Entry 5O66 (electron microscopy, 5.90 A resolution (low resolution: residue-level contacts below are approximate; hydrogen-bond / salt-bridge calls are withheld)); this record covers chains J and L of the 15 polymer chains in the assembly.

[Chain J (and L)]
Name: Multidrug efflux pump subunit AcrB
Source organism: Escherichia coli K12
Notes: chain L of this document is another copy of the same molecule, construct and numbering; everything in this record applies to it too
UniProt: P31224 (ACRB_ECOLI); residues 1-1049 here = UniProt positions 1-1049
Amino-acid sequence (1049 residues; each row starts with the number of its first residue):
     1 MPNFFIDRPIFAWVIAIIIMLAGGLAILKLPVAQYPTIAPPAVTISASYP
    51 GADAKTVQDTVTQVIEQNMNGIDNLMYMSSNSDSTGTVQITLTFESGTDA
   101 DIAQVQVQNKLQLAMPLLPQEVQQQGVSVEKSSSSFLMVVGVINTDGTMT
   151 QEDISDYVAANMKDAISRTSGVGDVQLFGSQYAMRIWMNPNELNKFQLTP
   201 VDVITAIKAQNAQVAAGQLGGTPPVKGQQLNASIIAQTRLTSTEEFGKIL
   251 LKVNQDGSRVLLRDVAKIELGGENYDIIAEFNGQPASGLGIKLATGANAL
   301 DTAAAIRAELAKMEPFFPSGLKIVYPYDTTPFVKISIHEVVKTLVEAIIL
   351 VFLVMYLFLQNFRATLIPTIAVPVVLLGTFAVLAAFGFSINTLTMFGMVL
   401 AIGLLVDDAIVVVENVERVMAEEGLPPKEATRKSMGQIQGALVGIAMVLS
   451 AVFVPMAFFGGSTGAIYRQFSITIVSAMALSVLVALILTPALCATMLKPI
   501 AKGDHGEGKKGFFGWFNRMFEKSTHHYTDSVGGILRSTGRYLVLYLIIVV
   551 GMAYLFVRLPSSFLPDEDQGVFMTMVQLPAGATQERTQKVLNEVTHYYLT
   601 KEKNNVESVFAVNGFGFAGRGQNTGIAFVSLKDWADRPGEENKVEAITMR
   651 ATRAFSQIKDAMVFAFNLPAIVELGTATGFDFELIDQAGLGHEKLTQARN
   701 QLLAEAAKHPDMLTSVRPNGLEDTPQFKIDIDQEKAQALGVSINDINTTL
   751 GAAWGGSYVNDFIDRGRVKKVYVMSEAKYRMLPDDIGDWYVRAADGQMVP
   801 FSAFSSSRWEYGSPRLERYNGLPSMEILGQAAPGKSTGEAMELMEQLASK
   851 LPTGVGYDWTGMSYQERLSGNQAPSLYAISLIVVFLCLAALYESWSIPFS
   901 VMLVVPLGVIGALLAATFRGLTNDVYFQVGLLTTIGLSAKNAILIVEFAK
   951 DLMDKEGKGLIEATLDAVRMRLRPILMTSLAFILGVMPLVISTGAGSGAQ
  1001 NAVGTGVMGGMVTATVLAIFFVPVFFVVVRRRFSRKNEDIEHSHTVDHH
Unresolved in the structure: 1045-1049 (chain L: 1034-1049)
Swiss-Prot annotation at these positions:
  - mutagenesis: His526 (H526Y: Partially restores chloramphenicol resistance to an AcrZ G30R mutant)

[How chain J and chain L interact]
Contacting residue pairs - 132 pairs, chain J then chain L:
  Tyr49(J) - Gln213(L)
  Tyr49(J) - Ala215(L)
  Pro50(J) - Ala215(L)
  Gly51(J) - Ala216(L)
  Gly51(J) - Gly217(L)
  Ala52(J) - Ala215(L)
  Asp53(J) - Ile235(L)
  Thr56(J) - Gln213(L)
  Thr56(J) - Val214(L)
  Asp59(J) - Ile763(L)
  Asp59(J) - Val768(L)
  Thr60(J) - Gln213(L)
  Thr60(J) - Arg239(L)
  Gln63(J) - Gly766(L)
  Gln63(J) - Arg767(L)
  Gln63(J) - Val768(L)
  Glu66(J) - Asp164(L)
  Gln67(J) - Asp164(L)
  Gln67(J) - Arg767(L)
  Gln67(J) - Val768(L)
  Met69(J) - Ser167(L)
  Met69(J) - Arg168(L)
  Asn70(J) - Ser167(L)
  Gly71(J) - Ser167(L)
  Gly71(J) - Val172(L)
  Gly71(J) - Gly173(L)
  Asp73(J) - Lys131(L)
  Asp73(J) - Ala294(L)
  Leu75(J) - Arg168(L)
  Ser84(J) - Gln218(L)
  Ser84(J) - Ser233(L)
  Val105(J) - Gln108(L)
  Gln106(J) - Asp101(L)
  Asn109(J) - Val129(L)
  Gln112(J) - Val127(L)
  Pro116(J) - Gln124(L)
  Trp187(J) - Pro223(L)
  Tyr275(J) - Pro223(L)
  Asp276(J) - Thr222(L)
  Phe458(J) - Lys29(L)
  Gly581(J) - Gln229(L)
  Gly581(J) - Leu230(L)
  Gly581(J) - Asn231(L)
  Thr583(J) - Gln228(L)
  Thr583(J) - Gln229(L)
  Thr583(J) - Leu230(L)
  Gln584(J) - Thr222(L)
  Glu585(J) - Lys226(L)
  Glu585(J) - Gly227(L)
  Glu585(J) - Gln228(L)
  Gln622(J) - Thr222(L)
  Gln622(J) - Asn231(L)
  Gln687(J) - Asn161(L)
  Gln687(J) - Phe316(L)
  Gly689(J) - Arg765(L)
  Gln726(J) - Ser233(L)
  Gln726(J) - Ile235(L)
  Phe727(J) - Leu219(L)
  Phe727(J) - Ser233(L)
  Phe727(J) - Ile234(L)
  Phe727(J) - Ile235(L)
  Lys728(J) - Ile235(L)
  Lys728(J) - Ala236(L)
  Lys728(J) - Thr238(L)
  Ile729(J) - Ile235(L)
  Gln733(J) - Gln237(L)
  Gln733(J) - Leu250(L)
  Glu734(J) - Leu250(L)
  Glu734(J) - Val253(L)
  Glu734(J) - Gly257(L)
  Glu734(J) - Ser258(L)
  Glu734(J) - Arg259(L)
  Gln737(J) - Leu250(L)
  Gln737(J) - Lys252(L)
  Gln737(J) - Val253(L)
  Ala738(J) - Val253(L)
  Ala738(J) - Asn254(L)
  Ala738(J) - Gln255(L)
  Ile743(J) - Gln237(L)
  Asn747(J) - Val214(L)
  Asn747(J) - Gln237(L)
  Leu750(J) - Ala216(L)
  Leu750(J) - Ala236(L)
  Gly751(J) - Ala215(L)
  Gly751(J) - Ala216(L)
  Trp754(J) - Ala216(L)
  Trp754(J) - Gly217(L)
  Trp754(J) - Gln218(L)
  Trp754(J) - Leu219(L)
  Trp754(J) - Ile234(L)
  Gly755(J) - Ala216(L)
  Gly755(J) - Gly217(L)
  Met774(J) - Thr222(L)
  Ala777(J) - Pro223(L)
  Ala777(J) - Pro224(L)
  Ala777(J) - Val225(L)
  Lys778(J) - Val225(L)
  Arg780(J) - Gln218(L)
  Arg780(J) - Leu219(L)
  Arg780(J) - Gly220(L)
  Arg780(J) - Gly221(L)
  Arg780(J) - Thr222(L)
  Arg780(J) - Pro223(L)
  Arg780(J) - Pro224(L)
  Met781(J) - Leu219(L)
  Met781(J) - Gly220(L)
  Met781(J) - Val225(L)
  Met781(J) - Gln228(L)
  Leu782(J) - Leu219(L)
  Pro783(J) - Leu219(L)
  Trp809(J) - Leu230(L)
  Arg818(J) - Gly766(L)
  Asn820(J) - Arg168(L)
  Gly821(J) - Arg168(L)
  Gly854(J) - Phe316(L)
  Val855(J) - Phe316(L)
  Gly856(J) - Phe316(L)
  Ile879(J) - Leu25(L)
  Leu886(J) - Val14(L)
  Leu886(J) - Ile17(L)
  Leu886(J) - Ile18(L)
  Ala889(J) - Ile10(L)
  Ala889(J) - Val14(L)
  Ala890(J) - Phe11(L)
  Ala890(J) - Val14(L)
  Glu893(J) - Arg8(L)
  Glu893(J) - Pro9(L)
  Glu893(J) - Ile10(L)
  Glu893(J) - Phe11(L)
  Ser894(J) - Ile10(L)
  Trp895(J) - Ile10(L)
  Trp895(J) - Ile17(L)
Interface residues without a listed pair, chain J (79 interface residues in all): Met78, Ile102, Leu113, Arg185, Ala582, Arg586, Ala688, Pro725, Leu739, Ile882, Cys887
Interface residues without a listed pair, chain L (71 interface residues in all): Asp7, Leu21, Gln104, Gln123, Ser128, Gln181, Gln210, Ala232, Asp256

[In short]
79 residues of chain J and 71 residues of chain L are in contact. Curated annotation (UniProt) lists one
mutagenesis site on chain J.
Chain J and chain L are both Multidrug efflux pump subunit AcrB (Escherichia coli K12); the structure,
Asymmetric AcrABZ-TolC, was determined by electron microscopy together with 5NG5, 5V5S and 5NC5 from the same
study.
